PDB entry 5ZUD | electron microscopy, 4.90 A resolution (low resolution: residue-level contacts below are approximate; hydrogen-bond / salt-bridge calls are withheld) | chains A and C of the 5 polymer chains in the assembly

Chain A:
Name: Capsid protein VP1
Source organism: Enterovirus A71
UniProtKB: G5CUH3 (G5CUH3_9ENTO); residue numbers follow UniProt; this construct covers 1-297
Chain sequence (297 residues; numbered 1 to 297; the number before each row is that of its first residue):
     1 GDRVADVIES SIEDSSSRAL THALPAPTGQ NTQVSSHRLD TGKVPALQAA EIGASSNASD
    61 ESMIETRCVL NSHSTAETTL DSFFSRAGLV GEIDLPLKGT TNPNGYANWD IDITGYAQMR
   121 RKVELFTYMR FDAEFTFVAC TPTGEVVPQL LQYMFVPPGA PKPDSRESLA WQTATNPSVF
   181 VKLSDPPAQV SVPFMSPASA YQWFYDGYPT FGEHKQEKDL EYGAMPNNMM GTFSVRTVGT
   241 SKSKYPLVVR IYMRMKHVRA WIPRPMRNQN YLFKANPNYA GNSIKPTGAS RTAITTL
Disordered / not traced: 1-72, 211-217
Differences from the reference sequence: conflict Met-225 (Cys in G5CUH3)

Chain C:
Name: VP3
Source organism: Enterovirus A71
UniProtKB: W8XVT2 (W8XVT2_9ENTO); residues 1-242 here correspond to UniProt positions 324-565 (UniProt number = residue number + 323)
Chain sequence (242 residues; row label = number of the first residue in the row):
     1 GFPTELKPGT NQFLTTDDGV SAPILPNFHP TPCIHIPGEV RNLLELCQVE TILEVNNVPT
    61 NATSLMERLR FPVSAQAGKG ELCAVFRADP GRNGPWQSTL LGQLCGYYTQ WSGSLEVTFM
   121 FTGSFMATGK MLIAYTPPGG PLPKDRATAM LGTHVIWDFG LQSSVTLVIP WISNTHYRAH
   181 ARDGVFDYYT TGLVSIWYQT NYVVPIGAPN TAYIIALAAA QKNFTMKLCK DASDILQTGT
   241 IQ
Disordered / not traced: 240-242

Chain A / chain C interface:
Residue-residue contacts (130; chain A residue first):
  Thr-75(A) with Asn-42(C); Leu-44(C); Thr-225(C)
  Glu-77(A) with Tyr-108(C); Lys-227(C); Leu-228(C); Cys-229(C)
  Thr-78(A) with Asn-42(C); Leu-43(C); Leu-44(C); Tyr-108(C); Met-226(C)
  Thr-79(A) with Arg-41(C); Asn-42(C)
  Leu-80(A) with Val-40(C); Arg-41(C)
  Phe-83(A) with Leu-43(C); Tyr-107(C)
  Arg-86(A) with Thr-15(C); Cys-229(C); Asp-231(C)
  Ala-87(A) with Thr-15(C)
  Thr-114(A) with Gln-237(C)
  Tyr-116(A) with Asp-231(C)
  Ala-117(A) with Leu-236(C); Gln-237(C)
  Gln-118(A) with Asp-231(C); Ala-232(C); Ser-233(C)
  Arg-120(A) with Gln-237(C)
  Arg-121(A) with Gln-103(C); Tyr-107(C); Ser-233(C); Ile-235(C)
  Lys-122(A) with Tyr-107(C); Asp-231(C)
  Leu-125(A) with Leu-46(C)
  Phe-126(A) with Val-40(C)
  Arg-130(A) with Thr-31(C); Pro-32(C); Cys-33(C)
  Glu-134(A) with Gly-19(C); Val-20(C); Ser-21(C)
  Thr-136(A) with Phe-13(C)
  Pro-177(A) with Ile-24(C); Leu-25(C)
  Pro-186(A) with Asn-11(C)
  Gln-189(A) with Ser-21(C)
  Val-190(A) with Ser-21(C); Ala-22(C)
  Ser-191(A) with Ser-21(C); Ala-22(C); Pro-23(C); Ile-24(C)
  Val-192(A) with Ile-24(C)
  Pro-193(A) with Ile-24(C); Phe-28(C)
  Phe-194(A) with Phe-28(C); Pro-30(C); Thr-31(C)
  Met-195(A) with Phe-28(C)
  Ser-196(A) with Thr-31(C)
  Pro-197(A) with Thr-31(C)
  Ala-198(A) with Thr-31(C)
  Ser-199(A) with Pro-32(C); Cys-33(C); Ile-34(C)
  Tyr-252(A) with Phe-13(C)
  Arg-254(A) with Asp-17(C); Asp-18(C); Gly-19(C)
  Arg-259(A) with Glu-39(C); Arg-41(C)
  Ala-260(A) with Glu-39(C); Val-40(C)
  Trp-261(A) with Ile-36(C); Pro-37(C); Gly-38(C); Glu-39(C)
  Ile-262(A) with Pro-37(C); Gly-38(C)
  Pro-263(A) with Val-40(C); Leu-46(C)
  Met-266(A) with Leu-100(C); Gln-103(C); Tyr-107(C)
  Arg-267(A) with Ile-235(C)
  Asn-268(A) with Ile-235(C)
  Gln-269(A) with Ile-235(C)
  Asn-270(A) with Ile-235(C)
  Tyr-271(A) with Ile-235(C); Leu-236(C); Thr-238(C)
  Leu-272(A) with Thr-238(C)
  Lys-274(A) with Gln-237(C); Thr-238(C)
  Ile-284(A) with Leu-65(C)
  Pro-286(A) with Leu-65(C); Arg-68(C)
  Thr-287(A) with Glu-54(C); Gln-97(C); Ser-98(C); Gln-103(C)
  Gly-288(A) with Arg-68(C); Gln-97(C)
  Ala-289(A) with Asn-57(C); Arg-68(C); Asn-93(C); Gly-94(C); Gln-97(C)
  Ser-290(A) with Asn-57(C); Arg-68(C)
  Arg-291(A) with Val-55(C); Asn-57(C); Val-58(C); Val-85(C)
  Thr-292(A) with Val-58(C)
  Ala-293(A) with Val-58(C)
  Ile-294(A) with Val-55(C); Asn-56(C); Phe-71(C); Ala-84(C); Val-85(C)
  Thr-295(A) with Leu-82(C); Cys-83(C); Val-85(C)
  Leu-297(A) with Val-85(C); Arg-87(C); Leu-193(C)
Interface residues without a listed pair, chain A (70 interface residues in all): Ser-74, Ser-82, Tyr-128, Val-138, Phe-155, Pro-187, Lys-256, Phe-273, Lys-285, Thr-296
Interface residues without a listed pair, chain C (66 interface residues in all): Phe-86, Leu-142, Asp-234, Gly-239

Summary:
The interface between chain A and chain C involves 70 residues on one side and 66 on the other.
Here chain A is Capsid protein VP1 and chain C is VP3, both from Enterovirus A71. Entry 5ZUD (Fit R10 Fab
coordinates into the cryo-EM of EV71 in complex with D6) was determined by electron microscopy together with
5ZUF from the same study.
